Entry 3NXF (X-ray diffraction, 2.40 A resolution); this record covers chain A.

Chain A:
Protein: Retro-Aldolase
From: artificial gene
Amino-acid sequence (258 residues; numbered 1 to 258; the number before each row is that of its first residue):
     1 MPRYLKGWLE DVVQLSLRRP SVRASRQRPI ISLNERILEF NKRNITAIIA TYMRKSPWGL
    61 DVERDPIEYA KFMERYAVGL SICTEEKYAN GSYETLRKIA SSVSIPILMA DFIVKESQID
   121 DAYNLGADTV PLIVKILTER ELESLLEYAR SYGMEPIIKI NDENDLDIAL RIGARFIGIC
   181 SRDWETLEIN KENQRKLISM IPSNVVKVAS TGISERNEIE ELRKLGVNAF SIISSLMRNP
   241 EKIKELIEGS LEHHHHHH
Disordered / not traced: 1, 250-258
Modified residues: Lys159 (N~6~-[(1S)-3-hydroxy-1,3-dimethylbutyl]-L-lysine; LLO)
From the paper describing this entry:
  - mutagenesis - W8A, T51A, T51I, T51L, T51V/S81A, T51V/S81A/S210A/S231A, M53A, P57A, W58A, S81A, S81V, C83A, C83T, L108A, F112A, P131A (3-fold), I133A, I157A, I157L, C180A, C180V, S181A, W184A, S210A, S210A/S231A (>50 fold), T211A, T211Y, S231A, I233A, I233G: decreased catalytic activity

Summary:
From the paper: W8A, T51A and T51I, among others, reduce catalytic activity; 30 substitutions were tested in
all.
Chain A is Retro-Aldolase (artificial gene); the structure, Robust computational design, optimization, and
structural characterization of retroaldol enzymes, was determined by X-ray diffraction (same publication as
3UD6 and 3O6Y).
